PDB entry 8BPA | electron microscopy, 3.70 A resolution | chains A and D of the 4 polymer chains in the assembly

== Chain A ==
Protein: Isoform 2 of Paired amphipathic helix protein Sin3b
Organism: Homo sapiens
UniProt: O75182 (SIN3B_HUMAN), isoform O75182-2; residue numbers follow UniProt; this construct covers 1-1130
Sequence (1130 residues; row label = number of the first residue in the row):
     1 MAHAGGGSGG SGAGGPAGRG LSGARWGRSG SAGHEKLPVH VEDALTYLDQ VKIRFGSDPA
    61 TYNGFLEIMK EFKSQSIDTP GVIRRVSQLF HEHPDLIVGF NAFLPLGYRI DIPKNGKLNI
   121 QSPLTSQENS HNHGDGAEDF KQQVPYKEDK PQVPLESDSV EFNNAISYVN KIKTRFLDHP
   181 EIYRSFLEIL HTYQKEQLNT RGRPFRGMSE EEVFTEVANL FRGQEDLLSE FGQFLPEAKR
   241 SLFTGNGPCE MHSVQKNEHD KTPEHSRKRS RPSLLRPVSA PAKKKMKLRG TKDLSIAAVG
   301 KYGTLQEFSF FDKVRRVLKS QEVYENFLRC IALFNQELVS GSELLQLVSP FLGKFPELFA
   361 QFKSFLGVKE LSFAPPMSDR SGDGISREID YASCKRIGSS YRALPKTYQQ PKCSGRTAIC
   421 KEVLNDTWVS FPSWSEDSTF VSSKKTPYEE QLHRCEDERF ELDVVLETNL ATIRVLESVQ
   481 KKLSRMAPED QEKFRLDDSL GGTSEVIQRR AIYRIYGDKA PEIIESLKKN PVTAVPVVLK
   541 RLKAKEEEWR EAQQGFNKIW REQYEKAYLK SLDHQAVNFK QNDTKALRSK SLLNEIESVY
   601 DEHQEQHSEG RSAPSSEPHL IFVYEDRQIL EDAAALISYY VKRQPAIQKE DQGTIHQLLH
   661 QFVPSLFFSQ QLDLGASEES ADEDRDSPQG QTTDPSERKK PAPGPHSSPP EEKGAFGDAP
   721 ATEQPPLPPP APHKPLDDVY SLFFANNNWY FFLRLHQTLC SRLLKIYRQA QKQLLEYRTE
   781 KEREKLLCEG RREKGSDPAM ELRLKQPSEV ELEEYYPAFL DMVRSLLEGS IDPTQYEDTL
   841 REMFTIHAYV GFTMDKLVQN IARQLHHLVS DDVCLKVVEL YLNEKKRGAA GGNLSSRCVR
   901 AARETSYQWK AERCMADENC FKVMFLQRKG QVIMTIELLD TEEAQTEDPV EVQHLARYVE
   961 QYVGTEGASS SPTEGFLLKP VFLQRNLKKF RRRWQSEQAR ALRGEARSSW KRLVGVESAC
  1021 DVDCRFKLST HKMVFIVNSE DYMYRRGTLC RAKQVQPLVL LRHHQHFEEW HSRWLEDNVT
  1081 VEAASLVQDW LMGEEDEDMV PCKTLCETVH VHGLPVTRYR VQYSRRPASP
Not modelled in the structure: 1-303, 368-393, 671-736, 794-801, 940-1130
From the paper describing this entry:
  - mutagenesis - E456R/D457R/E461R: decreased catalytic activity
  - mutagenesis - E436A/D437A: abolished catalytic activity on deacetylate H3K27 from a nucleosome

== Chain D ==
Protein: Mortality factor 4-like protein 1
Organism: Homo sapiens
UniProt: Q9UBU8 (MO4L1_HUMAN); numbering as in UniProt (aligned over 1-362)
Sequence (362 residues; each row starts with the number of its first residue):
     1 MAPKQDPKPK FQEGERVLCF HGPLLYEAKC VKVAIKDKQV KYFIHYSGWN KKSAVRPRRS
    61 EKSLKTHEDI VALFPVPEGA PSVHHPLLTS SWDEWVPESR VLKYVDTNLQ KQRELQKANQ
   121 EQYAEGKMRG AAPGKKTSGL QQKNVEVKTK KNKQKTPGNG DGGSTSETPQ PPRKKRARVD
   181 PTVENEETFM NRVEVKVKIP EELKPWLVDD WDLITRQKQL FYLPAKKNVD SILEDYANYK
   241 KSRGNTDNKE YAVNEVVAGI KEYFNVMLGT QLLYKFERPQ YAEILADHPD APMSQVYGAP
   301 HLLRLFVRIG AMLAYTPLDE KSLALLLNYL HDFLKYLAKN SATLFSASDY EVAPPEYHRK
   361 AV
Not modelled in the structure: 1-199
Swiss-Prot annotation at these positions:
  - region: Tyr-26 to Lys-62 (Interaction with KAT8), Leu-323 to Leu-344 (Interaction with RB1-2)
  - motif: Lys-135 to Glu-146 (Nuclear localization signal)
  - modified residue: Lys-143 (N6-acetyllysine)
  - mutagenesis: Val-208 (V208E: Abolishes binding to MRFAP1), Glu-234 (E234R: No effect on MRFAP1 binding), Tyr-251 (Y251A: No effect on MRFAP1 binding), Asn-254 (N254C: Reduces binding to MRFAP1)

== Chain A / chain D interface ==
Contacting residue pairs - 14 pairs, chain A then chain D:
  Cys-394(A) / Ser-348(D)  hydrogen bond (backbone-backbone)
  Cys-394(A) / Tyr-350(D)
  Arg-396(A) / Gln-217(D)  hydrogen bond
  Arg-396(A) / Gln-219(D)
  Arg-402(A) / Val-352(D)
  Ala-403(A) / Val-352(D)
  Pro-405(A) / Tyr-222(D)
  Pro-405(A) / Glu-351(D)
  Lys-406(A) / Tyr-222(D)
  Thr-407(A) / Tyr-222(D)  hydrogen bond
  Tyr-408(A) / Tyr-357(D)
  Phe-431(A) / Ala-353(D)
  Phe-431(A) / Pro-354(D)  hydrophobic
  Phe-431(A) / Pro-355(D)
Interface residues without a listed pair, chain A (11 interface residues in all): Ser-430, Pro-432
Interface residues without a listed pair, chain D (12 interface residues in all): His-358

== Summary ==
11 residues of chain A and 12 residues of chain D are in contact; the contacts include 3 hydrogen bonds. Polar
contacts include Arg-396(A)/Gln-217(D), Thr-407(A)/Tyr-222(D) and Cys-394(A)/Ser-348(D). From the paper:
E456R/D457R/E461R of chain A reduce catalytic activity; E436A/D437A of chain A abolish catalytic activity on
deacetylate H3K27 from a nucleosome.
Here chain A is Isoform 2 of Paired amphipathic helix protein Sin3b and chain D is Mortality factor 4-like
protein 1, both from Homo sapiens. Entry 8BPA (Cryo-EM structure of the human SIN3B histone deacetylase
complex at 3.7 Angstrom) was determined by electron microscopy together with 8BPB, 8BPC and 8C60 from the same
study.
